3UNW - chains A and B of the 4 polymer chains in the assembly; structure by X-ray diffraction, 2.56 A resolution.

# Chain A (and B)
Protein: Glutaminase kidney isoform, mitochondrial
From: Homo sapiens
Notes: EC 3.5.1.2; chain B of this document is another copy of the same molecule, construct and numbering; everything in this record applies to it too
Reference sequence: O94925 (GLSK_HUMAN); numbering as in UniProt (aligned over 71-598)
Chain sequence (534 residues; numbered 71 to 604; the number before each row is that of its first residue):
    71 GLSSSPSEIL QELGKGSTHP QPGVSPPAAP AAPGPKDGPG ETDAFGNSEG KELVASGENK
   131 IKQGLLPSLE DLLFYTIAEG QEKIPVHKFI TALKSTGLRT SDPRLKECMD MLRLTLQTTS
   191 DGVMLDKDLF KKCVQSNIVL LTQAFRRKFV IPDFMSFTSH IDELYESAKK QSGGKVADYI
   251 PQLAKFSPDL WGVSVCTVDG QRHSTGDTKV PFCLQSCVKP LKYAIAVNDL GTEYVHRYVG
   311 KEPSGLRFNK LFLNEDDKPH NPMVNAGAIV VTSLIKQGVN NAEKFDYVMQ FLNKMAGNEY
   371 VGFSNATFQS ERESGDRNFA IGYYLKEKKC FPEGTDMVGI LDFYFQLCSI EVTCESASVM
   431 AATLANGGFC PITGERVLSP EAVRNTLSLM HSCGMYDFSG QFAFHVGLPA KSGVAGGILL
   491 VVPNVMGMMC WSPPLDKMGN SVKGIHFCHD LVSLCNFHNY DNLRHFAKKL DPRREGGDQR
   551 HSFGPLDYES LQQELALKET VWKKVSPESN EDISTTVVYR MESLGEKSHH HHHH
Not modelled in the structure: 71-134, 316-320, 547-604 (chain B: 71-136, 189-192, 315-320, 547-604)
Differences from the reference sequence: expression tag (599-604)
Curated features (UniProtKB/Swiss-Prot):
  - region: Gly315 to Phe322 (Highly mobile activation loop)
  - binding site (substrate): Ser286, Asn335, Glu381, Asn388, Tyr414, Tyr466, Val484
  - site: Leu72, Ser73 (Cleavage)
  - modified residue: Lys130 (N6-succinyllysine), Lys164 (N6-succinyllysine), Lys311 (N6-acetyllysine)
Ligand contacts: glutamic acid (GLU): Tyr249, Gln285, Ser286, Asn335, Glu381, Asn388, Tyr414, Cys418, Tyr466, Gly483, Val484

# Interface between chain A and chain B
Pairs across the interface (16; chain A residue first):
  Asp386(A) - Tyr393(B)
  Asp386(A) - Lys396(B)  salt bridge
  Asp386(A) - Glu397(B)
  Arg387(A) - Glu397(B)
  Phe389(A) - Tyr393(B)  hydrophobic
  Ala390(A) - Ala390(B)
  Ala390(A) - Tyr393(B)
  Ala390(A) - Tyr394(B)
  Tyr393(A) - Asp386(B)
  Tyr393(A) - Phe389(B)  hydrophobic
  Tyr393(A) - Ala390(B)
  Tyr393(A) - Tyr393(B)  hydrophobic
  Tyr394(A) - Leu321(B)  hydrophobic
  Tyr394(A) - Ala390(B)
  Lys396(A) - Asp386(B)  salt bridge
  Glu397(A) - Arg387(B)
Interface residues without a listed pair, chain A (10 interface residues in all): Leu321, Phe322
Interface residues without a listed pair, chain B (10 interface residues in all): Phe322

# Overview
Chain A and chain B each contribute 10 residues to their interface, with 2 salt bridges. Its one salt-bridged
contact is Asp386(A)-Lys396(B). Chain A binds glutamic acid. From UniProt: 7 substrate-binding residues on
chain A.
Both chains are Glutaminase kidney isoform, mitochondrial (Homo sapiens). Entry 3UNW (Crystal Structure of
Human GAC in Complex with Glutamate) was determined by X-ray diffraction (same publication as 3UO9).
